PDB entry 8B46 | X-ray diffraction, 1.67 A resolution | chains B and E of the 6 polymer chains in the assembly

== Chain B ==
Molecule: SUN domain-containing protein 1
Source organism: Homo sapiens
UniProt: O94901 (SUN1_HUMAN); numbering as in UniProt (aligned over 616-812)
Amino-acid sequence (203 residues; row label = number of the first residue in the row):
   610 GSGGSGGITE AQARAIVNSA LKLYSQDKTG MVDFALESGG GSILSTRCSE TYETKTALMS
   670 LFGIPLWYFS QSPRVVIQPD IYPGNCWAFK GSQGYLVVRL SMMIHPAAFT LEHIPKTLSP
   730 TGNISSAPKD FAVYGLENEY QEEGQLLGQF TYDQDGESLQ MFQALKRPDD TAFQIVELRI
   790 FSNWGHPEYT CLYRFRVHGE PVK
Disordered / not traced: 610-617, 812
Differences from the reference sequence: expression tag (610-615)
Ion coordination: K+: V684, Q687, D689, N694, Y802
From the paper describing this entry:
  - binding site for chloride ion: W676

== Chain E ==
Molecule: Inositol 1,4,5-triphosphate receptor associated 2
Source organism: Homo sapiens
UniProt: Q12912 (IRAG2_HUMAN); residue numbers follow UniProt; this construct covers 515-555
Amino-acid sequence (44 residues; row label = number of the first residue in the row):
   512 GSMTGQLFQK SVDAAPTQQE DSWTSLEHIL WPFTRLRHNG PPPV
Disordered / not traced: 512-542
Differences from the reference sequence: expression tag (512-514)
From the paper describing this entry:
  - binding site for chloride ion: E538

== Chain B / chain E interface ==
Pairs across the interface - 30 pairs, chain B then chain E:
  Y661(B) - P554(E)  hydrophobic
  T663(B) - H549(E)
  T665(B) - H549(E)  hydrogen bond
  A666(B) - L547(E)
  A666(B) - H549(E)  hydrogen bond (backbone-side chain)
  L667(B) - R546(E)
  L667(B) - L547(E)  hydrogen bond (backbone-backbone)
  L667(B) - H549(E)
  M668(B) - F544(E)  hydrophobic
  M668(B) - T545(E)
  M668(B) - R546(E)
  M668(B) - L547(E)
  S669(B) - P543(E)
  S669(B) - F544(E)
  S669(B) - T545(E)  hydrogen bond (backbone-backbone)
  S669(B) - L547(E)
  L670(B) - P543(E)
  F671(B) - P543(E)
  S679(B) - P553(E)
  S679(B) - P554(E)
  G693(B) - P554(E)
  G693(B) - V555(E)
  C695(B) - P554(E)
  A697(B) - P554(E)  hydrophobic
  I723(B) - V555(E)
  S735(B) - V555(E)  hydrogen bond (side chain-backbone)
  Y798(B) - P554(E)
  C800(B) - P554(E)  hydrophobic
  C800(B) - V555(E)  hydrogen bond (side chain-backbone)
  Y802(B) - V555(E)  hydrogen bond (side chain-backbone)
Other interface residues (no listed pair), chain B (24 interface residues in all): G672, F678, P692, H722, P729, T730

== In short ==
24 residues of chain B and 9 residues of chain E are in contact; the contacts include 7 hydrogen bonds. Among
the polar pairs are T665(B)-H549(E), A666(B)-H549(E) and S735(B)-V555(E). V684(B), Q687(B), D689(B), N694(B)
and Y802(B) coordinate K+. From the paper: a binding site for chloride ion at W676(B) and E538(E).
Chain B is SUN domain-containing protein 1 and chain E is Inositol 1,4,5-triphosphate receptor associated 2,
both from Homo sapiens; the structure, Crystal structure of the SUN1-KASH6 9:9 complex, was determined by
X-ray diffraction (same publication as 8B5X and 7Z8Y).
